PDB entry 9EBX | X-ray diffraction, 2.42 A resolution | chain A

== Chain A ==
Name: Green fluorescent protein, Methyl-accepting chemotaxis transducer (TlpC)
Organism: Aequorea victoria
UniProtKB: chimeric construct of P42212, O24911: residues 11-153 from P42212 (GFP_AEQVI) positions 2-144 (UniProt number = residue number - 9); residues 159-421 from O24911 positions 30-292 (UniProt number = residue number - 129); residues 426-515 from P42212 (GFP_AEQVI) positions 149-238 (UniProt number = residue number - 277)
Amino-acid sequence (515 residues; numbered 1 to 515; the number before each row is that of its first residue):
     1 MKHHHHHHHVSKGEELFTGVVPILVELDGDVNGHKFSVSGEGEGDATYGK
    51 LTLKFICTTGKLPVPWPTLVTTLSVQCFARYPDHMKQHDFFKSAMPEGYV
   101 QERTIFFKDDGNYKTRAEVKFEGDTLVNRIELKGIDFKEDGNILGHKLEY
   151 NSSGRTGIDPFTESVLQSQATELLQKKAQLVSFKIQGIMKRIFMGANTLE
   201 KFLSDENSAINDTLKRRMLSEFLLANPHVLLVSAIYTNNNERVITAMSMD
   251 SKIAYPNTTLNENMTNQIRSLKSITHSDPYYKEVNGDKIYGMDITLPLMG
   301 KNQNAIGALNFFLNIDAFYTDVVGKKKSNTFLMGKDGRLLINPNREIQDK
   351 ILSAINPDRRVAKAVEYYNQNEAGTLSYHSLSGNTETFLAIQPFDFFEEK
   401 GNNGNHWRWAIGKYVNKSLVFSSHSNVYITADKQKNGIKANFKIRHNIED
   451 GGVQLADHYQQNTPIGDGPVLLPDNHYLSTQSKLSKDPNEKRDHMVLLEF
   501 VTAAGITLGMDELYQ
Unresolved in the structure: 1-11, 88, 154-160, 303-304, 402-404, 506-515
Differences from the reference sequence: initiating methionine (1); expression tag (2-10); conflict Leu73 (Phe64 in P42212), Ala79 (Ser72 in P42212), Ser152 (Tyr145 in P42212), Ser153 (Asn146 in P42212), Asp159 (Ser30 in O24911), Pro160 (Tyr31 in O24911), Phe161 (Lys32 in O24911), Thr162 (Val33 in O24911), Thr430 (Met153 in P42212), Ala440 (Val163 in P42212), Gly452 (Ser175 in P42212), Lys483 (Ala206 in P42212), Leu508 (His231 in P42212), Gln515 (Lys238 in P42212); chromophore (74, 74, 74); linker (154-158, 422-425)
Modified / non-standard residues: Ser74 (chromophore; SWG)

== Summary ==
Chain A is Green fluorescent protein, Methyl-accepting chemotaxis transducer (TlpC) (Aequorea victoria); the
structure, Chimeric fluorescence biosensor formed from a lactate-binding protein and GFP, was determined by
X-ray diffraction, deposited together with 9EBW.
